7Z0O - chains C and D of the 10 polymer chains in the assembly; structure by electron microscopy, 2.80 A resolution.

[Chain C]
Protein: Histone H3
From: Saccharomyces cerevisiae
Reference sequence: P61830 (H3_YEAST); residues 1-136 here = UniProt positions 1-136
Sequence (136 residues; each row starts with the number of its first residue):
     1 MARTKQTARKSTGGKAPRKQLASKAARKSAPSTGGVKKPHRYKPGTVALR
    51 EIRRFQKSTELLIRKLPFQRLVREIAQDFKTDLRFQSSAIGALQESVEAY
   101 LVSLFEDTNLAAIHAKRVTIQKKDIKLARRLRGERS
Disordered / not traced: 1-37, 135-136
UniProt features mapped onto this chain:
  - modified residue: K5 (N6,N6,N6-trimethyllysine), K10 (N6-acetyllysine), S11 (Phosphoserine), K15 (N6,N6-dimethyllysine), K19 (N6-acetyllysine), K24 (N6-acetyllysine), K28 (N6,N6,N6-trimethyllysine), K37 (N6,N6,N6-trimethyllysine), K38 (N6-acetyllysine), K57 (N6-acetyllysine), K65 (N6-acetyllysine), K80 (N6,N6,N6-trimethyllysine)
  - mutagenesis: S11 (S11A: Impairs histone H3 phosphorylation and reduces transcription of some GCN5 regulated genes), R53 (R53A/K/Q: Lethal), K57 (K57A/Q/R: Increases sensitivity to genotoxic agents inducing DNA breaks during replication), K80 (K80A/P/Q: Compromises telomeric silencing), T119 (T119A/E: Lethal)

[Chain D]
Protein: RNA polymerase I-specific transcription initiation factor RRN5
From: Saccharomyces cerevisiae
Reference sequence: Q02983 (RRN5_YEAST); residue numbers follow UniProt; this construct covers 1-363
Sequence (364 residues; numbered 0 to 363; the number before each row is that of its first residue; numbering starts at 0):
     0 SMEHQQLRKYVELYNKEVEEFYNGAASGRPAEFHPSKVHVKSIHEKAGTA
    50 NAGVEISSVGVDWDSEEKNTFFWCLSRYSIHRVDEWRSLLPRKSAMEILG
   100 YYRLLRRASASARSRKAGDDGAPIAYEMSAEWVALETKLSETVMAITEGA
   150 AEVADEEGHCEGLIDYESWKRRWVAIYSHSRIAEIRPLPRHALPLSRSAT
   200 QTLERCVSRYTRTLLWCTALAGMASRSVSARAAESRGHKSLPTVVTRRQV
   250 ERALCTEARSRDLHVLPRRIVLTLRKWELDYPREGKLFRTKEMAHLFLQS
   300 QLSRRDAPPVHQDENQENQENQENQEQDNTASEGESEAERDEIDEADLFR
   350 SALHENQLLKWLSK
Disordered / not traced: 0-2, 25-30, 45-54, 115-120, 232-238, 303-338
Differences from the reference sequence: expression tag (0)
What the authors report for this chain:
  - binding site for Non-template DNA: R189

[Interface between chain C and chain D]
Residue-residue contacts - 170 pairs, chain C then chain D:
  P39(C) - P188(D)
  P39(C) - R189(D)  hydrogen bond (backbone-backbone)
  H40(C) - P186(D)
  H40(C) - L187(D)
  H40(C) - P188(D)
  H40(C) - R189(D)
  R41(C) - V173(D)  hydrogen bond (side chain-backbone)
  R41(C) - S177(D)  hydrogen bond (side chain-backbone)
  R41(C) - H178(D)
  R41(C) - L187(D)  hydrogen bond (backbone-backbone)
  R41(C) - R189(D)
  P44(C) - H178(D)
  P44(C) - S179(D)
  P44(C) - R180(D)  hydrogen bond (backbone-side chain)
  P44(C) - R185(D)
  G45(C) - H178(D)  hydrogen bond (backbone-side chain)
  G45(C) - R180(D)
  T46(C) - D279(D)
  V47(C) - A174(D)
  V47(C) - H178(D)
  V47(C) - L278(D)  hydrophobic
  V47(C) - D279(D)  hydrogen bond (backbone-backbone)
  V47(C) - Y280(D)
  V47(C) - P281(D)
  L49(C) - P281(D)
  L49(C) - G284(D)
  L49(C) - K285(D)
  L49(C) - L286(D)  hydrophobic
  E51(C) - A174(D)
  E51(C) - I175(D)
  I52(C) - Y280(D)  hydrophobic
  R53(C) - K285(D)  hydrogen bond (side chain-backbone)
  R53(C) - L286(D)
  R53(C) - R288(D)  hydrogen bond (backbone-side chain)
  F55(C) - R170(D)
  F55(C) - R171(D)
  F55(C) - I175(D)  hydrophobic
  Q56(C) - I269(D)
  Q56(C) - L286(D)
  Q56(C) - F287(D)
  Q56(C) - R288(D)
  Q56(C) - M292(D)
  K57(C) - R288(D)
  E60(C) - S167(D)  hydrogen bond (backbone-side chain)
  E60(C) - R170(D)  salt bridge
  E60(C) - R171(D)  hydrogen bond (backbone-side chain)
  L61(C) - R171(D)
  L62(C) - L162(D)
  L62(C) - I163(D)
  L62(C) - D164(D)  hydrogen bond (backbone-backbone)
  L62(C) - S167(D)
  L62(C) - W168(D)
  L62(C) - R171(D)
  I63(C) - L162(D)
  R64(C) - H158(D)  hydrogen bond (side chain-backbone)
  R64(C) - C159(D)
  R64(C) - G161(D)  hydrogen bond (side chain-backbone)
  R64(C) - L162(D)  hydrogen bond (backbone-backbone)
  R64(C) - I163(D)  hydrogen bond (side chain-backbone)
  R64(C) - D164(D)  salt bridge
  R64(C) - E166(D)  salt bridge
  P67(C) - C159(D)
  P67(C) - E160(D)
  P67(C) - G161(D)
  P67(C) - L162(D)
  F68(C) - L162(D)
  F68(C) - T210(D)
  L71(C) - L162(D)  hydrophobic
  L71(C) - S207(D)
  L71(C) - T210(D)
  V72(C) - L214(D)
  I75(C) - T210(D)
  I75(C) - R211(D)
  I75(C) - L214(D)  hydrophobic
  D78(C) - R211(D)  salt bridge
  F79(C) - W215(D)
  F79(C) - L219(D)  hydrophobic
  T81(C) - M222(D)
  T81(C) - R225(D)  hydrogen bond
  D82(C) - S239(D)
  D82(C) - P241(D)
  D82(C) - T242(D)  hydrogen bond (backbone-backbone)
  L83(C) - A218(D)
  L83(C) - T242(D)
  L83(C) - V244(D)  hydrophobic
  R84(C) - S228(D)
  R84(C) - P241(D)
  R84(C) - T242(D)  hydrogen bond (backbone-backbone)
  R84(C) - V243(D)
  R84(C) - V244(D)  hydrogen bond (backbone-backbone)
  F85(C) - V244(D)  hydrophobic
  Q86(C) - V243(D)
  Q86(C) - V244(D)  hydrogen bond (backbone-backbone)
  Q86(C) - T245(D)
  S88(C) - R246(D)  hydrogen bond
  A89(C) - V244(D)
  A89(C) - T245(D)
  A89(C) - R246(D)
  G91(C) - R246(D)
  A92(C) - R246(D)
  A92(C) - V249(D)  hydrophobic
  L93(C) - L213(D)
  L93(C) - L214(D)  hydrophobic
  L93(C) - T217(D)
  L93(C) - V249(D)  hydrophobic
  E95(C) - R246(D)  salt bridge
  E95(C) - L265(D)
  S96(C) - Y209(D)  hydrogen bond
  S96(C) - L213(D)
  S96(C) - L253(D)
  S96(C) - H263(D)  hydrogen bond (side chain-backbone)
  V97(C) - Y209(D)  hydrophobic
  V97(C) - T210(D)
  V97(C) - L213(D)  hydrophobic
  E98(C) - R171(D)  salt bridge
  E98(C) - L265(D)
  A99(C) - H263(D)
  A99(C) - L265(D)  hydrophobic
  A99(C) - R268(D)
  Y100(C) - C205(D)
  Y100(C) - Y209(D)  hydrophobic
  Y100(C) - H263(D)
  L101(C) - I163(D)  hydrophobic
  L101(C) - V206(D)  hydrophobic
  V102(C) - R171(D)
  V102(C) - Y176(D)
  S103(C) - H263(D)
  S103(C) - R268(D)
  L104(C) - L202(D)  hydrophobic
  L104(C) - C205(D)  hydrophobic
  F105(C) - Y165(D)  hydrophobic
  F105(C) - W168(D)  hydrophobic
  F105(C) - L194(D)  hydrophobic
  F105(C) - L202(D)  hydrophobic
  E106(C) - Y176(D)  hydrogen bond
  E106(C) - R268(D)  salt bridge
  E106(C) - T272(D)  hydrogen bond
  E106(C) - W276(D)
  D107(C) - K275(D)  salt bridge
  N109(C) - W168(D)
  N109(C) - W172(D)
  L110(C) - K275(D)
  L110(C) - W276(D)  hydrophobic
  A112(C) - L192(D)  hydrophobic
  I113(C) - W172(D)  hydrophobic
  I113(C) - I184(D)  hydrophobic
  A115(C) - M143(D)
  K116(C) - E140(D)
  K116(C) - M143(D)
  K116(C) - E147(D)
  R117(C) - L192(D)
  V118(C) - E147(D)
  V118(C) - L192(D)
  V118(C) - P193(D)
  T119(C) - P193(D)
  T119(C) - L194(D)
  T119(C) - S195(D)
  I120(C) - L192(D)  hydrophobic
  I120(C) - P193(D)  hydrogen bond (backbone-backbone)
  I120(C) - L194(D)
  I120(C) - S195(D)  hydrogen bond (backbone-backbone)
  I120(C) - A198(D)
  Q121(C) - A150(D)
  Q121(C) - E151(D)  hydrogen bond (side chain-backbone)
  K122(C) - E151(D)  hydrogen bond (backbone-side chain)
  K122(C) - S197(D)
  K122(C) - T201(D)
  I125(C) - A198(D)
  I125(C) - L202(D)  hydrophobic
  R129(C) - C205(D)
Other interface residues (no listed pair), chain C (68 interface residues in all): A48, R54, A76, R132
Other interface residues (no listed pair), chain D (85 interface residues in all): A153, H190, V264

[In short]
The interface between chain C and chain D involves 68 residues on one side and 85 on the other, with 30
hydrogen bonds and 8 salt bridges. Among the polar pairs are E60(C)-R170(D), R64(C)-D164(D) and
R64(C)-E166(D). From UniProt: 5 mutagenesis sites on chain C. From the paper: a binding site for Non-template
DNA at R189(D).
Chain C is Histone H3 and chain D is RNA polymerase I-specific transcription initiation factor RRN5, both from
Saccharomyces cerevisiae; the structure, Structure of transcription factor UAF in complex with TBP and 35S
rRNA promoter DNA, was determined by electron microscopy.
